9H6E - chains C and D; structure by X-ray diffraction, 2.87 A resolution.

[Chain C]
Protein: Histidine-containing phosphotransfer protein 1
Organism: Arabidopsis thaliana
Reference sequence: Q9ZNV9 (AHP1_ARATH); residue numbers follow UniProt; this construct covers 1-154
Amino-acid sequence (157 residues; numbered -2 to 154; the number before each row is that of its first residue; numbers below 1 keep their minus sign (Ser-2 is residue -2)):
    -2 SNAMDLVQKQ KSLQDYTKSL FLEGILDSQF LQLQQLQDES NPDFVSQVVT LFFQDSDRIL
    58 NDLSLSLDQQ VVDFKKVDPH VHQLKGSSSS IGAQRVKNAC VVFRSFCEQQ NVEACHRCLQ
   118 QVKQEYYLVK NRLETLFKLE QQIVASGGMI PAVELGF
Unresolved in the structure: 151-154
Construct notes: expression tag (-2 to 0)
Residues lining bound ligands: oxamic acid (OXM): Arg55, Pro76, His77, Gln80
UniProt features mapped onto this chain:
  - modified residue: Met1 (N-acetylmethionine), His79 (Phosphohistidine)
Reported in the primary citation:
  - post-translational modification sites: His79 (citing earlier work)

[Chain D]
Protein: Two-component response regulator ARR1
Organism: Arabidopsis thaliana
Reference sequence: Q940D0 (ARR1_ARATH); residues 38-296 here = UniProt positions 38-296
Amino-acid sequence (275 residues; numbered 22 to 296; the number before each row is that of its first residue):
    22 MHHHHHHENL YFQSNARVLV VDDDPTCLMI LERMLRTCLY EVTKCNRAEM ALSLLRKNKH
    82 GFDIVISDVH MPDMDGFKLL EHVGLEMDLP VIMMSADDSK SVVLKGVTHG AVDYLIKPVR
   142 MEALKNIWQH VVRKRRSEWS VPEHSGSIEE TGERQQQQHR GGGGGAAVSG GEDAVDDNSS
   202 SVNEGNNWRS SSRKRKDEEG EEQGDDKDED ASNLKKPRVV WSVELHQQFV AAVNQLGVEK
   262 AVPKKILELM NVPGLTRENV ASHLQKYRIY LRRLG
Unresolved in the structure: 22-37, 159-235
Construct notes: initiating methionine (22); expression tag (23-37)
Reported in the primary citation:
  - catalytic residues: Asp89 (proposed by the authors, not directly observed)
  - post-translational modification sites: Lys236 (citing earlier work)
  - post-translational modification sites: Asp89 (proposed by the authors, not directly observed)

[How chain C and chain D interact]
Contacting residue pairs (37):
  Gln26(C) with Pro139(D)
  Gln29(C) with Met55(D); Met142(D)
  Leu30(C) with Ile51(D), hydrophobic
  Leu33(C) with Arg54(D), hydrogen bond (backbone-side chain); Met55(D), hydrophobic
  Asp35(C) with Arg54(D), salt bridge
  Asn38(C) with Arg54(D)
  Phe41(C) with Arg54(D)
  Gln44(C) with Met50(D)
  Val45(C) with Thr47(D); Met50(D), hydrophobic; Ile51(D), hydrophobic
  Leu48(C) with Pro46(D); Thr47(D); Met50(D), hydrophobic
  Phe49(C) with Thr47(D)
  Asp52(C) with Pro46(D)
  Pro76(C) with His91(D)
  His79(C) with Ala117(D); Asp118(D)
  Gln80(C) with Asp44(D); Asp45(D); Pro46(D)
  Lys82(C) with Ala117(D), hydrogen bond (side chain-backbone); Lys138(D)
  Gly83(C) with Asp45(D); Cys48(D); Ala117(D)
  Ser84(C) with Asp45(D), hydrogen bond (backbone-side chain); Thr47(D)
  Ser86(C) with Pro139(D)
  Ser87(C) with Cys48(D), hydrogen bond; Ile51(D); Pro139(D)
  Ile88(C) with Thr47(D)
  Arg101(C) with Asp118(D), salt bridge
Interface residues without a listed pair, chain C (23 interface residues in all): Ser37
Interface residues without a listed pair, chain D (17 interface residues in all): Thr58, Ser116

[Summary]
23 residues of chain C face 17 of chain D across their interface, with 4 hydrogen bonds and 2 salt bridges.
Among the polar pairs are Asp35(C)-Arg54(D), Arg101(C)-Asp118(D) and Leu33(C)-Arg54(D). Bound to chain C:
oxamic acid. From the paper: the catalytic residue Asp89(D); modification sites His79(C) and Lys236(D) among
others.
Here chain C is Histidine-containing phosphotransfer protein 1 and chain D is Two-component response regulator
ARR1, both from Arabidopsis thaliana. Entry 9H6E (Complex of Histidine-containing phosphotransfer 1 (AHP1) and
Response regulator 1 (ARR1) from A. thaliana) was determined by X-ray diffraction.
